Entry 9FG6 (electron microscopy, 3.30 A resolution); this record covers chains B and D of the 5 polymer chains in the assembly.

# Chain B
Name: Gamma-aminobutyric acid receptor subunit beta-3
From: Homo sapiens
Reference sequence: P28472 (GBRB3_HUMAN), isoform P28472-2; the author numbering skips numbers that UniProt does not, so the offset changes along the chain: -24 to 309 = UniProt 1-334; 335-473 = UniProt 335-473
Sequence (473 residues; each row starts with the number of its first residue; note: 25 numbers in that range are skipped by the numbering (no residue carries them; nothing is unmodelled there); numbers below 1 keep their minus sign (Met-24 is residue -24)):
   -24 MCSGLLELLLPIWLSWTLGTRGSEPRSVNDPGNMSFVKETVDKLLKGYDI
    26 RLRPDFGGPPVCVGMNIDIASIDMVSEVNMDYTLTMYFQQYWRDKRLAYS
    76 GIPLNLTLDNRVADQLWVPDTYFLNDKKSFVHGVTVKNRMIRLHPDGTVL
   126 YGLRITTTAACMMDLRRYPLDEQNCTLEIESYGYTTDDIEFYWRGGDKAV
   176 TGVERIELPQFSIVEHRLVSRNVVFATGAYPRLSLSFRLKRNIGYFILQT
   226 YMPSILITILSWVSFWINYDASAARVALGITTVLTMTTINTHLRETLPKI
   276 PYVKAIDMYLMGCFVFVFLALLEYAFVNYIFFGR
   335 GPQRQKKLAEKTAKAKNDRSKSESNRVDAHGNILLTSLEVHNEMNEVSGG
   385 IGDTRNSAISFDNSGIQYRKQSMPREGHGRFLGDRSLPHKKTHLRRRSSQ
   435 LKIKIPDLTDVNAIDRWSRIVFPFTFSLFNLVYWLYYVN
Unresolved in the structure: -24 to 8, 335-443, 473
Cystine bridges: Cys136-Cys150
Covalent attachments: N-acetylglucosamine (NAG) linked to Asn80; glycan linked to Asn149
Residues lining bound ligands: gamma-amino-butanoic acid (ABU): Tyr97, Glu155, Ser156, Tyr157, Phe200, Thr202, Tyr205
Curated features (UniProtKB/Swiss-Prot):
  - binding site (benzamidine): Asp95 to Tyr97, Glu155 to Tyr157, Phe200
  - binding site (4-aminobutanoate): Tyr97, Glu155, Tyr157, Thr202
  - binding site (histamine): Tyr97, Ser156, Tyr157, Thr202
  - glycosylation (N-linked (GlcNAc...) asparagine): Asn8, Asn80, Asn149

# Chain D
Name: Gamma-aminobutyric acid receptor subunit alpha-1
From: Homo sapiens
Reference sequence: P14867 (GBRA1_HUMAN); residues 1-429 here correspond to UniProt positions 28-456 (UniProt number = residue number + 27)
Sequence (464 residues; row label = number of the first residue in the row; numbers below 1 keep their minus sign (Met-34 is residue -34)):
   -34 MKKSPGLSDYLWAWTLFLSTLTGRSYGDYKDDDDKQPSLQDELKDNTTVF
    16 TRILDRLLDGYDNRLRPGLGERVTEVKTDIFVTSFGPVSDHDMEYTIDVF
    66 FRQSWKDERLKFKGPMTVLRLNNLMASKIWTPDTFFHNGKKSVAHNMTMP
   116 NKLLRITEDGTLLYTMRLTVRAECPMHLEDFPMDAHACPLKFGSYAYTRA
   166 EVVYEWTREPARSVVVAEDGSRLNQYDLLGQTVDSGIVQSSTGEYVVMTT
   216 HFHLKRKIGYFVIQTYLPCIMTVILSQVSFWLNRESVPARTVFGVTTVLT
   266 MTTLSISARNSLPKVAYATAMDWFIAVCYAFVFSALIEFATVNYFTKRGY
   316 AWDGKSVVPEKPKKVKDPLIKKNNTYAPTATSYTPNLARGDPGLATIAKS
   366 ATIEPKEVKPETKPPEPKKTFNSVSKIDRLSRIAFPLLFGIFNLVYWATY
   416 LNREPQLKAPTPHQ
Unresolved in the structure: -34 to 11, 322-383, 417-429
Differences from the reference sequence: initiating methionine (-34); expression tag (-33 to 0)
Cystine bridges: Cys139-Cys153
Covalent attachments: glycan linked to Asn111
Residues lining bound ligands:
  - gamma-amino-butanoic acid (ABU): Phe65, Arg67, Leu118, Thr130
  - PIO ([(2R)-2-octanoyloxy-3-[oxidanyl-[(1R,2R,3S,4R,5R,6S)-2,3,6-tris(oxidanyl)-4,5-diphosphonooxy-cyclohexyl]oxy-phosphoryl]oxy-propyl] octanoate): Arg249, Thr306, Phe310, Lys312, Arg313, Phe386, Asn387, Ser388, Ser390, Lys391, Ile392, Leu395
Curated features (UniProtKB/Swiss-Prot):
  - binding site (4-aminobutanoate): Arg67, Thr130
  - binding site (3alpha-hydroxy-5alpha-pregnan-11,20-dione): Trp246
  - glycosylation (N-linked (GlcNAc...) asparagine): Asn11, Asn111

# Interface between chain B and chain D
Residue-residue contacts - 88 pairs, chain B then chain D:
  Met9(B) - Leu30(D)  hydrophobic
  Met9(B) - Arg31(D)
  Met9(B) - Gly33(D)
  Met9(B) - Leu34(D)
  Met9(B) - Arg74(D)
  Val12(B) - Leu30(D)  hydrophobic
  Val12(B) - Leu34(D)  hydrophobic
  Lys13(B) - Gly25(D)
  Lys13(B) - Asp27(D)
  Lys13(B) - Leu30(D)
  Val16(B) - Arg29(D)
  Asp17(B) - Arg29(D)  salt bridge
  Leu20(B) - Arg29(D)
  Asp43(B) - Ser206(D)  hydrogen bond
  Ser46(B) - Glu138(D)  hydrogen bond
  Tyr62(B) - Phe100(D)
  Tyr62(B) - Tyr160(D)
  Leu79(B) - Gly35(D)
  Thr82(B) - Ala161(D)
  Thr82(B) - Tyr162(D)
  Thr82(B) - Glu166(D)
  Leu83(B) - Arg29(D)
  Leu83(B) - Leu30(D)  hydrophobic
  Asp84(B) - Asn28(D)
  Asp84(B) - Arg29(D)  hydrogen bond (backbone-backbone)
  Asp84(B) - Tyr162(D)
  Arg86(B) - Asn28(D)
  Arg86(B) - Ser92(D)  hydrogen bond (side chain-backbone)
  Gln90(B) - Arg29(D)
  Phe105(B) - Lys105(D)
  Phe105(B) - Lys106(D)
  His107(B) - Gly104(D)
  His107(B) - Lys105(D)
  Val109(B) - Thr99(D)
  Val109(B) - Phe100(D)
  Val109(B) - Phe101(D)  hydrophobic
  Val109(B) - Ser107(D)
  Val109(B) - Leu133(D)  hydrophobic
  Thr110(B) - Phe66(D)
  Thr110(B) - Thr99(D)  hydrogen bond (side chain-backbone)
  Thr110(B) - Met131(D)
  Thr110(B) - Leu133(D)
  Val111(B) - Asp98(D)
  Val111(B) - Thr99(D)
  Asn113(B) - Phe100(D)
  Asn113(B) - Tyr160(D)
  Arg114(B) - Tyr160(D)
  Met115(B) - Tyr160(D)  hydrophobic
  Met115(B) - Ala161(D)  hydrophobic
  Arg117(B) - Ala161(D)  hydrogen bond (side chain-backbone)
  Arg117(B) - Thr207(D)  hydrogen bond (side chain-backbone)
  Arg117(B) - Tyr210(D)  hydrogen bond
  Gly127(B) - Tyr160(D)
  Leu128(B) - Tyr160(D)  hydrogen bond (backbone-side chain)
  Arg129(B) - Phe100(D)
  Arg129(B) - Phe101(D)  hydrogen bond (side chain-backbone)
  Arg129(B) - His102(D)
  Arg129(B) - Gly104(D)  hydrogen bond (side chain-backbone)
  Arg129(B) - Tyr160(D)  hydrogen bond (backbone-side chain)
  Pro184(B) - Lys279(D)
  Pro184(B) - Val280(D)
  Pro184(B) - Ala281(D)  hydrogen bond (backbone-backbone)
  Gln185(B) - Lys279(D)
  Asn217(B) - Ala281(D)
  Gly219(B) - Ala281(D)
  Tyr220(B) - Val280(D)
  Tyr220(B) - Ala281(D)
  Leu223(B) - Arg274(D)
  Gln224(B) - Ser270(D)
  Gln224(B) - Ile271(D)  hydrogen bond (side chain-backbone)
  Gln224(B) - Arg274(D)
  Leu231(B) - Tyr294(D)  hydrophobic
  Ile232(B) - Val263(D)  hydrophobic
  Leu235(B) - Val263(D)  hydrophobic
  Leu235(B) - Phe298(D)  hydrophobic
  Leu235(B) - Leu301(D)  hydrophobic
  Val238(B) - Ala305(D)  hydrophobic
  Trp241(B) - Tyr309(D)  hydrophobic
  Ala249(B) - Val252(D)  hydrophobic
  Ala249(B) - Pro253(D)  hydrophobic
  Ala249(B) - Thr256(D)
  Ala252(B) - Val257(D)  hydrophobic
  Leu253(B) - Thr256(D)
  Leu253(B) - Val260(D)  hydrophobic
  Thr256(B) - Val260(D)
  Thr260(B) - Leu264(D)
  Ile264(B) - Thr267(D)
  Arg453(B) - Tyr309(D)
Other interface residues (no listed pair), chain B (58 interface residues in all): Ala45, Asp48, Gln64, Val87, Leu125, Thr131, Pro228, Ile234, Ile242, Asn243, Ala248, Thr263
Other interface residues (no listed pair), chain D (59 interface residues in all): Ile94, Pro97, Val108, Ala109, Thr163, Asn275, Asp287, Ile302, Asn308

# Summary
58 residues of chain B face 59 of chain D across their interface, with 14 hydrogen bonds and 1 salt bridge.
Polar contacts include Asp17(B)-Arg29(D), Asp43(B)-Ser206(D) and Ser46(B)-Glu138(D). Chain B binds
gamma-amino-butanoic acid. Chain D binds gamma-amino-butanoic acid and compound PIO.
Chain B is Gamma-aminobutyric acid receptor subunit beta-3 and chain D is Gamma-aminobutyric acid receptor
subunit alpha-1, both from Homo sapiens; the structure, Cryo-EM structure of the full-length alpha1beta3
GABA(A) receptor in complex with GABA and HSM in the ..., was determined by electron microscopy.
